PDB entry 3OMC | X-ray diffraction, 1.77 A resolution | chains A and C

# Chain A
Name: Staphylococcal nuclease domain-containing protein 1
Source organism: Homo sapiens
Notes: fragment: Tudor domain
UniProtKB: Q7KZF4 (SND1_HUMAN); residue numbers follow UniProt; this construct covers 650-910
Sequence (261 residues; each row starts with the number of its first residue):
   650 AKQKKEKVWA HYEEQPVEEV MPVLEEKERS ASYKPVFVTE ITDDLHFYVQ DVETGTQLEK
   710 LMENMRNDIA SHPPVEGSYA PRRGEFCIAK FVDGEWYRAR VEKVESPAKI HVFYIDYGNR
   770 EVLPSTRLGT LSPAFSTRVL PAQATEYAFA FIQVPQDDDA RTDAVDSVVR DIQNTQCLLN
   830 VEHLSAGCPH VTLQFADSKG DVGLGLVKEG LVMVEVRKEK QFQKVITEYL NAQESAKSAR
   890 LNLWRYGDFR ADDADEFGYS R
Disordered / not traced: 650-680, 898-910
Curated features (UniProtKB/Swiss-Prot):
  - modified residue: T779 (Phosphothreonine), S781 (Phosphoserine), S785 (Phosphoserine), S909 (Phosphoserine)
What the authors report for this chain:
  - mutagenesis - F740L (11-22-fold), Y746L (11-22-fold), Y763L (11-22-fold), Y766L (11-22-fold): decreased binding to Synthetic peptide (chain C)
  - mutagenesis - N768D: increased binding to Synthetic peptide (chain C)
  - mutagenesis - N768Q, N768R: abolished binding to Synthetic peptide (chain C)
  - specificity-determining residues: N768 (proposed by the authors, not directly observed)
  - binding site for Synthetic peptide (chain C): T688, F740, Y746, Y763, Y766, N768, N823

# Chain C
Name: Synthetic peptide
Sequence (8 residues; numbered 1 to 8; the number before each row is that of its first residue):
     1 TGRARARA
Disordered / not traced: 1
Modified residues: R3 (n3, n4-dimethylarginine; 2MR)

# Chain A / chain C interface
Contacting residue pairs - 19 pairs, chain A then chain C:
  F686(A) - A4(C)
  F686(A) - R5(C)
  F686(A) - A6(C)
  E689(A) - R3(C)
  Q699(A) - R5(C)
  Q699(A) - A6(C)  hydrogen bond (side chain-backbone)
  V701(A) - A8(C)
  G704(A) - A8(C)
  T705(A) - A8(C)
  E708(A) - R5(C)  salt bridge
  F740(A) - R3(C)
  D742(A) - R3(C)
  Y746(A) - R3(C)
  Y763(A) - R3(C)
  Y766(A) - R3(C)
  Y766(A) - A4(C)
  Y766(A) - R5(C)
  N768(A) - R3(C)
  N823(A) - A4(C)
Also at the interface, not in a pair above, chain C (6 interface residues in all): R7
Interface features reported in the paper:
  - interface residues, chain A: T688(A), F740(A), Y746(A), Y763(A), Y766(A), N768(A), N823(A)

# Overview
Chain A and chain C form an interface of 14 and 6 residues respectively; the contacts include 1 hydrogen bond
and 1 salt bridge. Polar contacts include E708(A)-R5(C) and Q699(A)-A6(C). The paper reports a binding site
for Synthetic peptide (chain C) at T688(A), F740(A) and Y746(A) among others; F740L, Y746L and Y763L of chain
A, among others, reduce binding to Synthetic peptide (chain C); 7 substitutions were tested in all.
Chain A is Staphylococcal nuclease domain-containing protein 1 (Homo sapiens) and chain C is Synthetic
peptide; the structure, Structure of human SND1 extended tudor domain in complex with the symmetrically
dimethylated arginine PIWIL1 peptide ..., was determined by X-ray diffraction, deposited together with 3OMG.
